Entry 2V68 (X-ray diffraction, 2.30 A resolution); this record covers chains I and O of the 16 polymer chains in the assembly.

== Chain I (and O) ==
Name: Ribulose bisphosphate carboxylase small chain 1
Organism: Chlamydomonas reinhardtii
Notes: EC 4.1.1.39; chain O of this document is another copy of the same molecule, construct and numbering; everything in this record applies to it too
Reference sequence: P00873 (RBS1_CHLRE); residues 1-140 here correspond to UniProt positions 46-185 (UniProt number = residue number + 45)
Sequence (140 residues; row label = number of the first residue in the row):
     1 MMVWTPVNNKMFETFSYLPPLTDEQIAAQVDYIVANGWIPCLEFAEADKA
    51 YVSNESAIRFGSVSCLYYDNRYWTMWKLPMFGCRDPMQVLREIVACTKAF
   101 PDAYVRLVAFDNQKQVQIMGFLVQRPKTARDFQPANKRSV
Modified positions: Met-1 (n-methyl methionine; MME)

== Chain I / chain O interface ==
Residue-residue contacts (18):
  Met-1(I) / Lys-77(O)
  Val-3(I) / Trp-76(O)  hydrophobic
  Val-3(I) / Lys-77(O)
  Thr-5(I) / Phe-100(O)
  Pro-6(I) / Phe-44(O)  hydrophobic
  Pro-6(I) / Thr-74(O)
  Asn-54(I) / Ile-58(O)
  Asn-54(I) / Arg-59(O)  hydrogen bond
  Glu-55(I) / Ile-58(O)
  Ala-57(I) / Ile-58(O)
  Ile-58(I) / Ile-58(O)
  Ser-62(I) / Gly-61(O)
  Ser-64(I) / Arg-59(O)  hydrogen bond (backbone-side chain)
  Leu-66(I) / Arg-59(O)
  Tyr-67(I) / Arg-59(O)  hydrogen bond (backbone-side chain)
  Tyr-68(I) / Arg-59(O)
  Val-140(I) / Ala-99(O)  hydrophobic
  Val-140(I) / Phe-100(O)  hydrophobic
Interface residues without a listed pair, chain I (16 interface residues in all): Val-7, Cys-65
Interface residues without a listed pair, chain O (12 interface residues in all): Glu-46, Met-75, Leu-78

== In short ==
16 residues of chain I face 12 of chain O across their interface; the contacts include 3 hydrogen bonds. Among
the polar pairs are Asn-54(I)/Arg-59(O), Ser-64(I)/Arg-59(O) and Tyr-67(I)/Arg-59(O).
Chain I and chain O are both Ribulose bisphosphate carboxylase small chain 1 (Chlamydomonas reinhardtii); the
structure, Crystal structure of Chlamydomonas reinhardtii Rubisco with large- subunit mutations V331A, T342I,
was determined by X-ray diffraction together with 2V67, 2V63, 2V69 and 2V6A from the same study.
